PDB entry 6UUA | X-ray diffraction, 4.00 A resolution (low resolution: residue-level contacts below are approximate; hydrogen-bond / salt-bridge calls are withheld) | chains DDD and 222 of the 8 polymer chains in the assembly

[Chain DDD]
Molecule: DNA-directed RNA polymerase subunit beta'
Organism: Escherichia coli
Notes: EC 2.7.7.6
Reference sequence: P0A8T7 (RPOC_ECOLI); residues 1-1407 here = UniProt positions 1-1407
Amino-acid sequence (1407 residues; each row starts with the number of its first residue):
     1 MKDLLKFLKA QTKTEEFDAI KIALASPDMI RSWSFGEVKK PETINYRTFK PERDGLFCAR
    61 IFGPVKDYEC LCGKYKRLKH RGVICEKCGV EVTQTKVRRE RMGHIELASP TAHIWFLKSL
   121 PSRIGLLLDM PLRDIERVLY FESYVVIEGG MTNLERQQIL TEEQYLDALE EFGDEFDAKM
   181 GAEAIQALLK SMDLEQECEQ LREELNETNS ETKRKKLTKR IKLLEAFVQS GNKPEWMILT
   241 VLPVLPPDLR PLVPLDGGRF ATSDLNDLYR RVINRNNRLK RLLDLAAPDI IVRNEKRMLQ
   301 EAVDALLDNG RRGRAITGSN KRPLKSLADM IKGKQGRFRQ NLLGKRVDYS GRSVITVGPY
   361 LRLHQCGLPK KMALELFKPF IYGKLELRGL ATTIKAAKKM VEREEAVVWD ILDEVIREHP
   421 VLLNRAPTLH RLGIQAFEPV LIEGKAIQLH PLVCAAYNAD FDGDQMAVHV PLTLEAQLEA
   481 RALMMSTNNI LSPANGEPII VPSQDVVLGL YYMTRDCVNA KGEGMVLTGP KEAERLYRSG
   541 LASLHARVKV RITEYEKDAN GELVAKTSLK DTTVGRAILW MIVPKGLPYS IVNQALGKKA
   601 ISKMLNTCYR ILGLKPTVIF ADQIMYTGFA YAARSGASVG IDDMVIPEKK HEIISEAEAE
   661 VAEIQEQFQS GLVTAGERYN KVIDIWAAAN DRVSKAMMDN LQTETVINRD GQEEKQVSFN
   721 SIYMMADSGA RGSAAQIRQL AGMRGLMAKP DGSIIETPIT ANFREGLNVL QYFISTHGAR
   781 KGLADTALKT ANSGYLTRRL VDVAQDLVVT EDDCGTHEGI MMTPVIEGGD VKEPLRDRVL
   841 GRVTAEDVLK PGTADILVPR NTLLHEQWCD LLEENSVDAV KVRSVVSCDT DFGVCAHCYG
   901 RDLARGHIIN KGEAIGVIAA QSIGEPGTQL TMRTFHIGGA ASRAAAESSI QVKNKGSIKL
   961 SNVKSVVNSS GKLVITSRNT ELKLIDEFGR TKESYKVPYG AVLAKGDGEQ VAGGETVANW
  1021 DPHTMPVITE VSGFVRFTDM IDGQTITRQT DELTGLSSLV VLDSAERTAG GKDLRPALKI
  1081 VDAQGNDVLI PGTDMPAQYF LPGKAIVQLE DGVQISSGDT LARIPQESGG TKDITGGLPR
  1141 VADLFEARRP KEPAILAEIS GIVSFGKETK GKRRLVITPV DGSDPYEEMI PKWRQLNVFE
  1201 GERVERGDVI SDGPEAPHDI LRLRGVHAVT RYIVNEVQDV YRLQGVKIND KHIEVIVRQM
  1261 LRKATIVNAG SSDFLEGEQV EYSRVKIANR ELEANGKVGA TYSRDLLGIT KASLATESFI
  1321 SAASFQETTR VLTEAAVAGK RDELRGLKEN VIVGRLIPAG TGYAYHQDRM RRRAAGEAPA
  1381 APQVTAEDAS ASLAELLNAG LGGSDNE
Not modelled in the structure: 1-14, 1377-1407
Curated features (UniProtKB/Swiss-Prot):
  - binding site (Zn(2+)): Cys70, Cys72, Cys85, Cys88, Cys814, Cys888, Cys895, Cys898
  - binding site (Mg(2+)): Asp460, Asp462, Asp464
  - modified residue: Lys983 (N6-acetyllysine)
  - mutagenesis: Gln504 (Q504P: Resistant to antibiotics salinamide A and B), Asn690 (N690D: Resistant to antibiotics salinamide A and B), Met697 (M697V: Resistant to antibiotics salinamide A and B), Ala735 (A735T: Resistant to antibiotics salinamide A and B), Arg738 (R738C/H/P/S: Resistant to antibiotics salinamide A and B), Ala748 (A748E: Resistant to antibiotics salinamide A and B), Pro758 (P758S/T: Resistant to antibiotics salinamide A and B), Phe763 (F763C: Resistant to antibiotics salinamide A and B), Ser775 (S775A: Resistant to antibiotics salinamide A and B), Ala779 (A779T/V: Resistant to antibiotics salinamide A and B), Arg780 (R780C: Resistant to antibiotics salinamide A and B), Gly782 (G782A/C: Resistant to antibiotics salinamide A and B), 1 further mutagenesis entry in UniProt
Ion coordination: Zn2+ site 1: Cys72, Cys85, Cys88; Mg2+ site 1: Asp460, Asp462, Asp464; Mg2+ site 2: Asp460, Asp462 (together with CTP); Zn2+ site 2: Cys814, Cys895
Small-molecule neighbours: CTP (cytidine-5'-triphosphate): Arg425, Ala426, Pro427, Asn458, Asp460, Asp462, Met932, His936, Ile937

[Chain 222]
Molecule: Synthetic DNA 50-MER (promoter template strand)
Sequence (50 nucleotides; numbered 3 to 52; the number before each row is that of its first residue):
     3 TCCGCGTCAG ACTCGTAGGA TTATAGCATA CGTGAGGTGG GATGTCAAGG
Not modelled in the structure: 37-52

[Interface between chain DDD and chain 222]
Residue-residue contacts (24; chain DDD residue first):
  Lys87(DDD) - DG36(222)
  Ser210(DDD) - DT3(222)
  Thr212(DDD) - DT3(222)
  Arg259(DDD) - DA22(222)
  Arg311(DDD) - DA11(222)
  Asn320(DDD) - DT23(222)
  Lys334(DDD) - DT15(222)
  Arg339(DDD) - DA13(222)
  Arg346(DDD) - DG17(222)
  Arg352(DDD) - DG17(222)
  Ala426(DDD) - DC16(222)
  Ala787(DDD) - DC14(222)
  Ala791(DDD) - DA13(222)
  Ala791(DDD) - DC14(222)
  Gly794(DDD) - DC14(222)
  Tyr795(DDD) - DG12(222)
  Tyr795(DDD) - DA13(222)
  Tyr795(DDD) - DC14(222)
  Gln1326(DDD) - DG12(222)
  Glu1327(DDD) - DA11(222)
  Glu1327(DDD) - DG12(222)
  Thr1329(DDD) - DA11(222)
  Arg1330(DDD) - DC10(222)
  Arg1330(DDD) - DA11(222)
Also at the interface, not in a pair above, chain DDD (24 interface residues in all): Leu120, Ser319, Lys332, Pro427, Thr790

[Summary]
24 residues of chain DDD and 12 residues of chain 222 are in contact. Chain DDD binds CTP. Cys72(DDD),
Cys85(DDD) and Cys88(DDD) form the Zn2+ site 1. Curated annotation (UniProt) lists 8 Zn2+-binding residues, 3
Mg2+-binding residues and 13 mutagenesis sites on chain DDD.
Here chain DDD is DNA-directed RNA polymerase subunit beta' (Escherichia coli) and chain 222 is Synthetic DNA
50-MER (promoter template strand). Entry 6UUA (E. coli sigma-S transcription initiation complex with a
mismatching CTP ("Fresh" crystal soaked with CTP for ...) was determined by X-ray diffraction (same
publication as 6UTV, 6UTW, 6UTX, 6UTY, 6UTZ, 6UU0 and 11 further entries).
